PDB entry 9GX8 | X-ray diffraction, 1.56 A resolution | chain A

# Chain A
Molecule: Metallo-beta-lactamase type 2
From: Chryseobacterium indologenes
Notes: EC 3.5.2.6
UniProtKB: A0A0N0IX17 (A0A0N0IX17_CHRID); residue numbers follow UniProt; this construct covers 21-252
Amino-acid sequence (232 residues; row label = number of the first residue in the row):
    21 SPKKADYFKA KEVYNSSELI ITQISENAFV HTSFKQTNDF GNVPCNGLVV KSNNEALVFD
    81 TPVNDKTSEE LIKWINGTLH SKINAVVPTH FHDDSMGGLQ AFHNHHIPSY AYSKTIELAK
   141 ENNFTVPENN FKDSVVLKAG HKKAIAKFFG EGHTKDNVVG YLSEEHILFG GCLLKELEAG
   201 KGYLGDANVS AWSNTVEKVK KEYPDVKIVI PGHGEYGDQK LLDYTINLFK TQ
Disordered / not traced: 21-27, 252
Metal / ion sites: Zn2+ site 1: H110, H112, H173; Zn2+ site 2: D114, C192, H233

# Summary
H110, H112 and H173 coordinate Zn2+ site 1. The Zn2+ site 2 is built by D114, C192 and H233.
Chain A is Metallo-beta-lactamase type 2 (Chryseobacterium indologenes); the structure, Crystal structure of
CIM-2, a membrane-bound B1 metallo-beta-lactamase from Chryseobacterium indologenes, was determined by X-ray
diffraction, deposited together with 9GX9.
